PDB entry 4XQN | X-ray diffraction, 2.30 A resolution | chains B and A of the 3 polymer chains in the assembly

== Chain B ==
Molecule: 12-nt DNA strand
Sequence (12 nucleotides; row label = number of the first residue in the row):
     5 ACAGTTAAGAAT

== Chain A ==
Name: Accessory gene regulator A
Source organism: Staphylococcus aureus (strain COL)
UniProtKB: Q5HEG2 (AGRA_STAAC); residue numbers follow UniProt; this construct covers 140-238
Chain sequence (99 residues; numbered 140 to 238; the number before each row is that of its first residue):
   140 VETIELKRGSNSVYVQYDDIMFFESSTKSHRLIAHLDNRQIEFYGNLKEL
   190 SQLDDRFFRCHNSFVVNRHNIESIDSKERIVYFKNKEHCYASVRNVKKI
Unresolved in the structure: 140, 238
From the paper describing this entry:
  - binding site for the 12-nt DNA strand (chain B): His-169, Asn-201

== Chain B / chain A interface ==
Contacting residue pairs (14; chain B residue first):
  DA5(B) with Arg-233(A), base contact
  DA11(B) with Ser-164(A), hydrogen bond to the phosphate; Arg-198(A), hydrogen bond to the phosphate; Asn-201(A), sugar contact; Ser-202(A), hydrogen bond to the phosphate
  DA12(B) with His-169(A), base contact; Asn-185(A), phosphate contact; Leu-186(A), hydrogen bond to the phosphate; Lys-187(A), hydrogen bond to the phosphate; Arg-198(A), salt bridge to the phosphate
  DG13(B) with His-169(A), hydrogen bond to the base; Asn-185(A), hydrogen bond to the phosphate; Lys-187(A), salt bridge to the phosphate
  DA14(B) with His-169(A), hydrogen bond to the base
Also at the interface, not in a pair above, chain B (7 interface residues in all): DC6, DT10
Also at the interface, not in a pair above, chain A (11 interface residues in all): Ser-165, Ser-168

== Overview ==
The interface between chain B and chain A involves 7 residues on one side and 11 on the other; the contacts
include 8 hydrogen bonds and 2 salt bridges. Polar pairs include DG13(B)/His-169(A), DA14(B)/His-169(A) and
DA11(B)/Ser-164(A). The paper reports a binding site for the 12-nt DNA strand (chain B) at His-169(A) and
Asn-201(A).
Here chain B is a 12-nt DNA strand and chain A is Accessory gene regulator A (Staphylococcus aureus (strain
COL)). Entry 4XQN (Crystal structure of AgrA LytTR domain in complex with promoters) was determined by X-ray
diffraction (same publication as 4XQQ, 4XQJ, 4XXE, 4XYO and 4XYQ).
